PDB entry 2IW9 | X-ray diffraction, 2.00 A resolution | chains C and D

Chain C:
Name: Cell division protein kinase 2
From: Homo sapiens
Notes: EC 2.7.1.37
UniProtKB: P24941 (CDK2_HUMAN); residue numbers follow UniProt; this construct covers 1-298
Amino-acid sequence (302 residues; row label = number of the first residue in the row; numbers below 1 keep their minus sign (Gly-3 is residue -3)):
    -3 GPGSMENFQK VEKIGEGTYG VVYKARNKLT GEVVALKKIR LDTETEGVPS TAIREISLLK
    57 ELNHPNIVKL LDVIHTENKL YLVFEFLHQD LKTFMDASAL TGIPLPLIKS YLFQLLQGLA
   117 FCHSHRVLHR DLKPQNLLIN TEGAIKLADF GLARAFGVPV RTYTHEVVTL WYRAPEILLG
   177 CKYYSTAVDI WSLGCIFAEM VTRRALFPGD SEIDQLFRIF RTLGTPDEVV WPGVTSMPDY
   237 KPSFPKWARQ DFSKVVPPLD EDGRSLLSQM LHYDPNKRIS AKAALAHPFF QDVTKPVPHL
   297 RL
Disordered / not traced: -3 to -1, 223-250, 297-298
Differences from the reference sequence: expression tag (-3 to 0); engineered mutation Thr89 (Lys in P24941)
Modified residues: Thr160 (phosphothreonine; TPO)
Swiss-Prot annotation at these positions:
  - active site: Asp127 (Proton acceptor)
  - binding site (ATP): Ile10 to Val18, Lys33, Glu81 to Leu83, Asp86, Lys129 to Asn132, Asp145
  - binding site (Mg(2+)): Asn132, Asp145
  - site (CDK7 binding): Lys9, Leu166
  - modified residue: Met1 (N-acetylmethionine), Lys6 (N6-acetyllysine), Thr14 (Phosphothreonine), Tyr15 (Phosphotyrosine), Tyr19 (Phosphotyrosine), Thr160 (Phosphothreonine)
  - natural variant: Pro45 (P45L: In a glioblastoma multiforme sample)
  - mutagenesis: Lys9 (K9F: Reduced phosphorylation by CAK), Thr14 (T14A: 2-fold increase in activity), Tyr15 (Y15F: 2-fold increase in activity), Thr160 (T160A: Abolishes activity), Leu166 (L166R: Reduced phosphorylation by CAK and reduced kinase activity)
Ligand contacts: 4SP (O6-cyclohexylmethoxy-2-(4'-sulphamoylanilino) purine): Ile10, Gly11, Glu12, Gly13, Val18, Ala31, Val64, Phe80, Glu81, Phe82, Leu83, His84, Gln85, Asp86, Thr89, Gln131, Asn132, Leu134, Asp145

Chain D:
Name: Cyclin-A2
From: Homo sapiens
Notes: fragment: a3, residues 174-432
UniProtKB: P20248 (CCNA2_HUMAN); residues 174-432 here = UniProt positions 174-432
Amino-acid sequence (260 residues; numbered 173 to 432; the number before each row is that of its first residue):
   173 MEVPDYHEDI HTYLREMEVK CKPKVGYMKK QPDITNSMRA ILVDWLVEVG EEYKLQNETL
   233 HLAVNYIDRF LSSMSVLRGK LQLVGTAAML LASKFEEIYP PEVAEFVYIT DDTYTKKQVL
   293 RMEHLVLKVL TFDLAAPTVN QFLTQYFLHQ QPANCKVESL AMFLGELSLI DADPYLKYLP
   353 SVIAGAAFHL ALYTVTGQSW PESLIRKTGY TLESLKPCLM DLHQTYLKAP QHAQQSIREK
   413 YKNSKYHGVS LLNPPETLNL
Disordered / not traced: 173-177
Differences from the reference sequence: expression tag (173)
Ion coordination: Mg2+: Met200, Gln203, Ile206
Ligand contacts: monothioglycerol (SGM): Met189, Lys192, Cys193, Arg241, Asp305

How chain C and chain D interact:
Contacting residue pairs - 68 pairs, chain C then chain D:
  Leu37(C) - His296(D)
  Asp38(C) - Leu292(D)
  Thr39(C) - Leu292(D)
  Glu40(C) - Lys288(D)
  Glu40(C) - Leu292(D)
  Thr41(C) - Val275(D)
  Thr41(C) - Lys288(D)
  Thr41(C) - Leu292(D)
  Glu42(C) - Lys266(D)  hydrogen bond (backbone-side chain)
  Glu42(C) - Glu274(D)
  Glu42(C) - Val275(D)  hydrogen bond (side chain-backbone)
  Gly43(C) - Lys266(D)
  Gly43(C) - Leu292(D)
  Gly43(C) - Glu295(D)
  Val44(C) - Lys266(D)  hydrogen bond (backbone-side chain)
  Val44(C) - Glu295(D)  hydrogen bond (backbone-side chain)
  Val44(C) - Leu299(D)  hydrophobic
  Ser46(C) - Lys266(D)
  Ile49(C) - Leu263(D)  hydrophobic
  Ile49(C) - Lys266(D)
  Ile49(C) - Leu306(D)  hydrophobic
  Arg50(C) - Lys266(D)
  Arg50(C) - Phe267(D)  hydrogen bond (side chain-backbone)
  Arg50(C) - Glu269(D)
  Ile52(C) - Phe304(D)  hydrophobic
  Ser53(C) - Phe267(D)
  Ser53(C) - Phe304(D)
  Ser53(C) - Leu306(D)
  Leu54(C) - Ala307(D)  hydrophobic
  Lys56(C) - Thr303(D)  hydrogen bond (side chain-backbone)
  Lys56(C) - Asp305(D)
  Glu57(C) - Tyr185(D)  hydrogen bond
  Glu57(C) - Ala307(D)
  His71(C) - His296(D)  hydrogen bond
  His71(C) - Lys300(D)
  His71(C) - Phe304(D)
  Thr72(C) - His296(D)
  Leu76(C) - Phe304(D)  hydrophobic
  Ala116(C) - Tyr178(D)
  His119(C) - Tyr178(D)
  His119(C) - Ile182(D)
  Ser120(C) - Tyr178(D)
  Ser120(C) - Asp181(D)
  Ser120(C) - Ile182(D)
  His121(C) - Tyr185(D)
  Arg122(C) - Ile182(D)
  Arg122(C) - Tyr185(D)
  Arg122(C) - Leu186(D)
  Arg122(C) - Ala307(D)  hydrogen bond (side chain-backbone)
  Arg150(C) - Glu268(D)  salt bridge
  Ala151(C) - Phe267(D)  hydrophobic
  Phe152(C) - Ile182(D)  hydrophobic
  Val154(C) - His179(D)
  Val154(C) - Ile182(D)  hydrophobic
  Val154(C) - Thr316(D)  hydrogen bond (backbone-side chain)
  Val154(C) - Gln317(D)  hydrogen bond (backbone-backbone)
  Pro155(C) - Thr316(D)
  Pro155(C) - Leu320(D)  hydrophobic
  Arg157(C) - Gln228(D)  hydrogen bond
  Arg157(C) - Glu268(D)  salt bridge
  Thr158(C) - Ile270(D)
  Tyr159(C) - Ile270(D)
  Thr160(C) - Glu269(D)
  Thr160(C) - Ile270(D)
  Ser276(C) - Tyr178(D)
  Ala277(C) - Tyr178(D)  hydrogen bond (backbone-side chain)
  Lys278(C) - Tyr178(D)  hydrogen bond (backbone-side chain)
  Lys278(C) - Asp181(D)  salt bridge
Interface residues without a listed pair, chain C (38 interface residues in all): Val69, Glu73
Interface residues without a listed pair, chain D (33 interface residues in all): Met189, Lys289, Arg293, Gln313

Summary:
38 residues of chain C and 33 residues of chain D are in contact; the contacts include 14 hydrogen bonds and 3
salt bridges. Polar pairs include Arg150(C)-Glu268(D), Arg157(C)-Glu268(D) and Lys278(C)-Asp181(D). Ligands of
chain C: compound 4SP. Chain D binds monothioglycerol.
Chain C is Cell division protein kinase 2 and chain D is Cyclin-A2, both from Homo sapiens; the structure,
Structure of human THR160-phospho CDK2-cyclin A complexed with a bisanilinopyrimidine inhibitor, was
determined by X-ray diffraction together with 2IW6 and 2IW8 from the same study.
